PDB entry 5WOU | X-ray diffraction, 1.55 A resolution | chains A and V

== Chain A ==
Name: Protein lap4
From: Drosophila melanogaster
Notes: fragment: PDZ1 domain
Reference sequence: Q7KRY7 (LAP4_DROME); residues 1-95 here correspond to UniProt positions 726-820 (UniProt number = residue number + 725)
Sequence (100 residues; row label = number of the first residue in the row; numbers below 1 keep their minus sign (Gly-4 is residue -4)):
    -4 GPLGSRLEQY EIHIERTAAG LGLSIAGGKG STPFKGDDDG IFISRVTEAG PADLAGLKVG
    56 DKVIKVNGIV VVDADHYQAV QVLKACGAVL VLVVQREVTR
Unresolved in the structure: -4 to -1, 95
Construct notes: expression tag (-4 to 0)
Disulfides: Cys81 forms a disulfide with the same residue of a neighbouring copy of this chain

== Chain V ==
Name: GUK-holder, isoform A
Reference sequence: Q9VE13 (Q9VE13_DROME); residues 98-105 here correspond to UniProt positions 1781-1788 (UniProt number = residue number + 1683)
Sequence (8 residues; each row starts with the number of its first residue):
    98 LPSFETAL

== Chain A / chain V interface ==
Contacting residue pairs - 24 pairs, chain A then chain V:
  Gly15(A) - Leu105(V)
  Leu16(A) - Leu105(V)  hydrogen bond (backbone-backbone)
  Gly17(A) - Leu105(V)  hydrogen bond (backbone-backbone)
  Leu18(A) - Ala104(V)
  Leu18(A) - Leu105(V)  hydrogen bond (backbone-backbone)
  Ser19(A) - Glu102(V)
  Ser19(A) - Thr103(V)
  Ser19(A) - Ala104(V)
  Ile20(A) - Glu102(V)
  Ile20(A) - Thr103(V)  hydrogen bond (backbone-backbone)
  Ala21(A) - Phe101(V)
  Gly22(A) - Phe101(V)
  Gly25(A) - Leu98(V)
  Gly25(A) - Pro99(V)
  Ser26(A) - Pro99(V)
  Thr27(A) - Leu98(V)
  Thr27(A) - Pro99(V)  hydrogen bond (backbone-backbone)
  Ser39(A) - Glu102(V)  hydrogen bond
  Arg40(A) - Glu102(V)  salt bridge
  His71(A) - Phe101(V)
  His71(A) - Thr103(V)  hydrogen bond
  Val75(A) - Thr103(V)
  Leu78(A) - Leu105(V)  hydrophobic
  Lys79(A) - Leu105(V)
Interface residues without a listed pair, chain A (18 interface residues in all): Ala14
Interface residues without a listed pair, chain V (8 interface residues in all): Ser100
The authors on this interface:
  - specific contacts: Leu16(A)-Leu105(V) (hydrogen bond), Leu18(A)-Leu105(V) (hydrogen bond), Ile20(A)-Thr103(V) (hydrogen bond), Gly22(A)-Phe101(V) (hydrophobic contact), Thr27(A)-Pro99(V) (hydrogen bond), Ser39(A)-Glu102(V) (hydrogen bond), Arg40(A)-Glu102(V) (salt bridge), His71(A)-Thr103(V) (hydrogen bond), His71(A)-Phe101(V), Val75(A)-Leu105(V) (hydrophobic contact), Leu78(A)-Leu105(V) (hydrophobic contact)
  - interface residues, chain V: Leu105(V)

== Summary ==
18 residues of chain A face 8 of chain V across their interface, with 7 hydrogen bonds and 1 salt bridge.
Polar contacts include Arg40(A)-Glu102(V), Gly17(A)-Leu105(V) and Ser39(A)-Glu102(V). The paper describes
hydrogen bonds between Leu16(A) and Leu105(V), Leu18(A) and Leu105(V) and Ile20(A) and Thr103(V) among others;
hydrophobic contacts between Gly22(A) and Phe101(V), Val75(A) and Leu105(V) and Leu78(A) and Leu105(V); a salt
bridge between Arg40(A) and Glu102(V). The paper reports the interface residue Leu105(V).
Here chain A is Protein lap4 (Drosophila melanogaster) and chain V is GUK-holder, isoform A. Entry 5WOU
(Crystal Structure of drosophila melanogaster Scribble PDZ1 domain in complex with Guk-Holder) was determined
by X-ray diffraction.
